8D9U - chains B and M of the 54 polymer chains in the assembly; structure by electron microscopy, 20.00 A resolution (very low resolution: no residue pairs are listed; an interface is given only as per-side residue counts).

# Chain B
Name: AP-1 complex subunit beta-1
Organism: Homo sapiens
UniProt: Q10567 (AP1B1_HUMAN); residue numbers follow UniProt; this construct covers 1-949
Chain sequence (949 residues; row label = number of the first residue in the row):
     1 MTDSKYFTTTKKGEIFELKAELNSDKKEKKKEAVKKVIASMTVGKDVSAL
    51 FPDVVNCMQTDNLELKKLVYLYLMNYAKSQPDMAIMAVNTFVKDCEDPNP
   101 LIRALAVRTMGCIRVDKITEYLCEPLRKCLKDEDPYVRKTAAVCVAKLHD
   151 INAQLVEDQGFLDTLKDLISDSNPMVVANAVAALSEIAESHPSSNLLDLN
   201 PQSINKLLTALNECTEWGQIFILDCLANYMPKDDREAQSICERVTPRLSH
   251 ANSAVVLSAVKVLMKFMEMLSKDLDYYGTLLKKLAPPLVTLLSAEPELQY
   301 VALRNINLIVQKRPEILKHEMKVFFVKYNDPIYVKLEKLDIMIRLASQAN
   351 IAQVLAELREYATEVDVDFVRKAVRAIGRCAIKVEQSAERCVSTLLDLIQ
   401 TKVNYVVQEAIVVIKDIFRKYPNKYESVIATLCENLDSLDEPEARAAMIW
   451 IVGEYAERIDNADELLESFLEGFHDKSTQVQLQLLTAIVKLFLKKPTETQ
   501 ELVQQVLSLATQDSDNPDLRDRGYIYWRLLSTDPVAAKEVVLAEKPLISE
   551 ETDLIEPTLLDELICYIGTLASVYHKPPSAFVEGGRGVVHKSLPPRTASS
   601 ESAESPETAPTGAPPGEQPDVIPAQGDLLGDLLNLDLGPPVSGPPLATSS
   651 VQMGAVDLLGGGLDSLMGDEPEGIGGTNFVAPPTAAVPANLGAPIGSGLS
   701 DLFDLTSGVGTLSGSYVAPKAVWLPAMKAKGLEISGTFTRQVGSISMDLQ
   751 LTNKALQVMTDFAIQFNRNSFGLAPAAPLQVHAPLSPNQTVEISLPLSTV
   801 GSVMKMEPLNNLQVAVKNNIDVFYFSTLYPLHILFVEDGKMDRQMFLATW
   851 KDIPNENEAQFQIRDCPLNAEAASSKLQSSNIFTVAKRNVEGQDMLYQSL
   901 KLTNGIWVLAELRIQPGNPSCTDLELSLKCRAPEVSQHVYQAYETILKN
Unresolved in the structure: 1-13, 584-949
Differences from the reference sequence: engineered mutation Arg359 (Lys in Q10567), Lys476 (Glu in Q10567)
Swiss-Prot annotation at these positions:
  - modified residue: Lys318 (N6-acetyllysine), Tyr574 (3'-nitrotyrosine)
  - natural variant: Cys144 (C144R: In KIDAR), Glu792 to Asn949 (deletion: In KIDAR)

# Chain M
Name: AP-1 complex subunit mu-1
Organism: Mus musculus
UniProt: P35585 (AP1M1_MOUSE); residue numbers follow UniProt; this construct covers 1-423
Chain sequence (423 residues; numbered 1 to 423; the number before each row is that of its first residue):
     1 MSASAVYVLDLKGKVLICRNYRGDVDMSEVEHFMPILMEKEEEGMLSPIL
    51 AHGGVRFMWIKHNNLYLVATSKKNACVSLVFSFLYKVVQVFSEYFKELEE
   101 ESIRDNFVIIYELLDELMDFGYPQTTDSKILQEYITQEGHKLETGAPRPP
   151 ATVTNAVSWRSEGIKYRKNEVFLDVIEAVNLLVSANGNVLRSEIVGSIKM
   201 RVFLSGMPELRLGLNDKVLFDNTGRGKSKSVELEDVKFHQCVRLSRFEND
   251 RTISFIPPDGEFELMSYRLNTHVKPLIWIESVIEKHSHSRIEYMVKAKSQ
   301 FKRRSTANNVEIHIPVPNDADSPKFKTTVGSVKWVPENSEIVWSVKSFPG
   351 GKEYLMRAHFGLPSVEAEDKEGKPPISVKFEIPYFTTSGIQVRYLKIIEK
   401 SGYQALPWVRYITQNGDYQLRTQ
Unresolved in the structure: 1, 139-145
Swiss-Prot annotation at these positions:
  - modified residue: Ser2 (N-acetylserine), Thr152 (Phosphothreonine), Thr154 (Phosphothreonine), Thr223 (Phosphothreonine)

# Chain B / chain M interface
At this resolution (20 A) residue pairs are not listed: 9 residues of chain B and 11 of chain M lie at the interface.

# Overview
9 residues of chain B and 11 residues of chain M are in contact.
Here chain B is AP-1 complex subunit beta-1 (Homo sapiens) and chain M is AP-1 complex subunit mu-1 (Mus
musculus). Entry 8D9U (AP-1, Arf1, Nef lattice on MHC-I lipopeptide incorporated narrow membrane tubes,
centered on beta-Arf1) was determined by electron microscopy (same publication as 7UX3, 8D4C, 8D4D, 8D4E,
8D4F, 8D4G and 5 further entries).
